PDB entry 6VK8 | X-ray diffraction, 2.03 A resolution | chains B and F of the 8 polymer chains in the assembly

== Chain B (and F) ==
Molecule: Methane monooxygenase
Source organism: Methylosinus trichosporium OB3b
Notes: chain F of this document is another copy of the same molecule, construct and numbering; everything in this record applies to it too
UniProt: A0A2D2D5X7 (A0A2D2D5X7_METTR); residue numbers follow UniProt; this construct covers 1-395
Chain sequence (395 residues; row label = number of the first residue in the row):
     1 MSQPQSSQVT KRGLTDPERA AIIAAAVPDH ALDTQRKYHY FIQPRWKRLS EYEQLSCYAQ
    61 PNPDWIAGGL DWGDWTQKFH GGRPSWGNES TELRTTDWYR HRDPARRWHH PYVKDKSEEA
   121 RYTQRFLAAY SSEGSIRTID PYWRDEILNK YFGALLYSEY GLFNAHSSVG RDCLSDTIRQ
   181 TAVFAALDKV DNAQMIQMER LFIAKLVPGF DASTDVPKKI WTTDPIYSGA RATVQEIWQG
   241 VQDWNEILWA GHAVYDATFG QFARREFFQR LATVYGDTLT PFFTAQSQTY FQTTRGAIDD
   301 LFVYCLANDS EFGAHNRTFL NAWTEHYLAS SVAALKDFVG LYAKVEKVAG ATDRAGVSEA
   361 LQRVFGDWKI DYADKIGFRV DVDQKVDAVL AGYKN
Unresolved in the structure: 1-3

== Interface between chain B and chain F ==
Pairs across the interface - 74 pairs, chain B then chain F:
  L14(B) - T15(F)
  T15(B) - L14(F)
  P17(B) - P17(F)
  P17(B) - A21(F)
  A21(B) - P17(F)
  K114(B) - R121(F)
  D115(B) - R121(F)  salt bridge
  D115(B) - R125(F)  salt bridge
  E118(B) - E118(F)
  E118(B) - R121(F)  salt bridge
  E118(B) - Y122(F)
  E118(B) - R125(F)  salt bridge
  E119(B) - Y122(F)
  E119(B) - R125(F)  salt bridge
  R121(B) - K114(F)
  R121(B) - D115(F)  salt bridge
  R121(B) - E118(F)  salt bridge
  Y122(B) - E118(F)
  Y122(B) - E119(F)
  Y122(B) - Y122(F)  hydrophobic
  Y122(B) - A285(F)
  Y122(B) - Q286(F)
  R125(B) - D115(F)  salt bridge
  R125(B) - E118(F)  salt bridge
  R125(B) - E119(F)  salt bridge
  R125(B) - T289(F)
  F126(B) - A285(F)  hydrophobic
  F126(B) - T289(F)
  A129(B) - T289(F)
  A129(B) - Q292(F)
  S132(B) - Q292(F)
  E133(B) - Q261(F)  hydrogen bond
  E133(B) - R265(F)
  E133(B) - Q288(F)  hydrogen bond
  E133(B) - F291(F)
  E133(B) - Q292(F)  hydrogen bond
  S135(B) - R265(F)
  S135(B) - Q269(F)
  R137(B) - R363(F)
  R137(B) - D367(F)  salt bridge
  T138(B) - R270(F)
  T138(B) - R363(F)
  Q261(B) - E133(F)  hydrogen bond
  R265(B) - E133(F)
  R265(B) - S135(F)
  Q269(B) - S135(F)
  R270(B) - T138(F)
  A272(B) - T273(F)
  T273(B) - A272(F)
  T273(B) - T273(F)
  T273(B) - V274(F)  hydrogen bond (backbone-backbone)
  T273(B) - Y275(F)
  T273(B) - G276(F)  hydrogen bond (backbone-backbone)
  T273(B) - D277(F)
  T273(B) - T278(F)
  V274(B) - T273(F)  hydrogen bond (backbone-backbone)
  Y275(B) - T273(F)
  G276(B) - T273(F)  hydrogen bond (backbone-backbone)
  D277(B) - T273(F)
  T278(B) - T273(F)
  A285(B) - Y122(F)
  A285(B) - F126(F)  hydrophobic
  Q286(B) - Y122(F)
  Q288(B) - E133(F)  hydrogen bond
  T289(B) - R125(F)
  T289(B) - F126(F)
  T289(B) - A129(F)
  F291(B) - E133(F)
  Q292(B) - A129(F)
  Q292(B) - S132(F)
  Q292(B) - E133(F)  hydrogen bond
  R363(B) - R137(F)
  R363(B) - T138(F)
  D367(B) - R137(F)  salt bridge
Interface residues without a listed pair, chain B (41 interface residues in all): A20, P281, F282, R295
Interface residues without a listed pair, chain F (42 interface residues in all): A20, E266, P281, F282, R295

== Summary ==
The interface between chain B and chain F involves 41 residues on one side and 42 on the other; the contacts
include 10 hydrogen bonds and 12 salt bridges. Among the polar pairs are D115(B)-R121(F), D115(B)-R125(F) and
E118(B)-R121(F).
Chain B and chain F are both Methane monooxygenase (Methylosinus trichosporium OB3b); the structure, Crystal
Structure of Methylosinus trichosporium OB3b Soluble Methane Monooxygenase Hydroxylase and Regulatory
Component Complex with small ..., was determined by X-ray diffraction, deposited together with 6VK4, 6VK5,
6VK6 and 6VK7.
